Entry 7JRJ (electron microscopy, 3.03 A resolution); this record covers chains F and N of the 15 polymer chains in the assembly.

# Chain F
Name: Flagellar radial spoke protein 1
From: Chlamydomonas reinhardtii
Reference sequence: Q27YU0 (RSP1_CHLRE); numbering as in UniProt (aligned over 1-814)
Chain sequence (814 residues; row label = number of the first residue in the row):
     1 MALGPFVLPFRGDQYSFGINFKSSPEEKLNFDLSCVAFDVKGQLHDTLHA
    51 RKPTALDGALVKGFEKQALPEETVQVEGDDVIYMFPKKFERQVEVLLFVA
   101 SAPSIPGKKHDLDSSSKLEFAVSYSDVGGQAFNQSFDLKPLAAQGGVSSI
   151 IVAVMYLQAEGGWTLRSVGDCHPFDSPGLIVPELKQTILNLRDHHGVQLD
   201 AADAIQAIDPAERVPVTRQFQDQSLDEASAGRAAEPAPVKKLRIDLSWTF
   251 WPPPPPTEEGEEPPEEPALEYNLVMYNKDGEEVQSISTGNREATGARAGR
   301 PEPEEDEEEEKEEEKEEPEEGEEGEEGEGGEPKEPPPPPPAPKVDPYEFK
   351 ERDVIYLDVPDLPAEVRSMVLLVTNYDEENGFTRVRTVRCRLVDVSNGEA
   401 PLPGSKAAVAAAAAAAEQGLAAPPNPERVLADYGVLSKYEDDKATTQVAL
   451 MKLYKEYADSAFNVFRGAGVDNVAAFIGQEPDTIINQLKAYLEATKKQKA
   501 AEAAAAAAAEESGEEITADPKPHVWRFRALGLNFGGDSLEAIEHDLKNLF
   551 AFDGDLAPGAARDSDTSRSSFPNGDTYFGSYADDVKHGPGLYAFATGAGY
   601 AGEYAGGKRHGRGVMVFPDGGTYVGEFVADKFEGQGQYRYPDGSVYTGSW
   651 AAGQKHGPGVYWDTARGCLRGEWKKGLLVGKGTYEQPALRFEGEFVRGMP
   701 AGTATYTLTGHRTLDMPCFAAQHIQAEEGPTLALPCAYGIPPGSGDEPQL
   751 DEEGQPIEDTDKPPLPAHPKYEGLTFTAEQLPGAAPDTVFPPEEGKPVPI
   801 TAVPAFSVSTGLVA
Unresolved in the structure: 1-446, 750-760, 814
UniProt features mapped onto this chain:
  - modified residue (Asymmetric dimethylarginine): Arg243, Arg428
Reported in the primary citation:
  - mutagenesis - G636D: decreased stability

# Chain N
Name: Flagellar radial spoke protein 1
From: Chlamydomonas reinhardtii
Chain sequence (89 residues; each row starts with the number of its first residue; numbers below 1 keep their minus sign (UNK-88 is residue -88); X marks 89 residues of unknown identity (built as UNK)):
   -88 XXXXXXXXXXXXXXXXXXXXXXXXXXXXXXXXXXXXXXXXXXXXXXXXXX
   -38 XXXXXXXXXXXXXXXXXXXXXXXXXXXXXXXXXXXXXXX
Unresolved in the structure: -79 to -76, -69 to -63, -39 to -31, -20 to -16

# Interface between chain F and chain N
Chain F residues in contact with chain N, 13 residues: Gln447, Val448, Ala449, Leu450, Met451, Lys452, Leu453, Tyr454, Lys455, Ala518, Asp519, Phe550, Pro572

# Overview
No residue of chain F is in contact with chain N. From the paper: G636D of chain F reduces stability.
Here chain F is Flagellar radial spoke protein 1 and chain N is Flagellar radial spoke protein 1, both from
Chlamydomonas reinhardtii. Entry 7JRJ (Chlamydomonas reinhardtii radial spoke head and neck (recombinant)) was
determined by electron microscopy, deposited together with 7JR9.
